Entry 1F4V (X-ray diffraction, 2.22 A resolution); this record covers chains A and D.

Chain A:
Protein: Chemotaxis chey protein
Source organism: Escherichia coli
Reference sequence: P06143 (CHEY_ECOLI); residues 2-129 here correspond to UniProt positions 1-128 (UniProt number = residue number - 1)
Amino-acid sequence (128 residues; numbered 2 to 129; the number before each row is that of its first residue):
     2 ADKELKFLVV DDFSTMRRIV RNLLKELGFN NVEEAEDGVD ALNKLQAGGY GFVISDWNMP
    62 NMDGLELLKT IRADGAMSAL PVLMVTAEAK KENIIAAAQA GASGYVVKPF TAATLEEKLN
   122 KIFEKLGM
Metal / ion sites: Mg2+: Asp13, Asp57, Asn59 (together with beryllium trifluoride); beryllium trifluoride ion near Asp57 (its only coordinating residue here)

Chain D:
Protein: Flagellar motor switch protein
Source organism: Escherichia coli
Notes: fragment: n-terminus
Reference sequence: P06974 (FLIM_ECOLI); residues 1-16 here = UniProt positions 1-16
Amino-acid sequence (16 residues; numbered 1 to 16; the number before each row is that of its first residue):
     1 MGDSILSQAE IDALLN

How chain A and chain D interact:
Residue-residue contacts - 25 pairs, chain A then chain D:
  Ala90(A) with Ile5(D); Leu6(D), hydrogen bond (backbone-backbone)
  Lys91(A) with Asp3(D), salt bridge; Ser4(D)
  Lys92(A) with Ser4(D), hydrogen bond (backbone-backbone); Leu6(D)
  Ile95(A) with Leu6(D), hydrophobic; Ile11(D), hydrophobic; Leu15(D), hydrophobic
  Ala99(A) with Leu15(D), hydrophobic
  Ala103(A) with Leu15(D), hydrophobic
  Ser104(A) with Leu15(D)
  Gly105(A) with Leu15(D); Asn16(D)
  Tyr106(A) with Gln8(D), hydrogen bond (backbone-side chain); Ile11(D), hydrophobic; Leu15(D), hydrophobic; Asn16(D), hydrogen bond (backbone-side chain)
  Val107(A) with Gln8(D)
  Val108(A) with Gln8(D), hydrogen bond (backbone-side chain); Ile11(D), hydrophobic
  Lys119(A) with Gln8(D); Asp12(D), salt bridge; Asn16(D)
  Lys122(A) with Asn16(D), hydrogen bond (side chain-backbone)
Also at the interface, not in a pair above, chain A (17 interface residues in all): Glu93, Ile96, Ala98, Thr115
Also at the interface, not in a pair above, chain D (10 interface residues in all): Leu14

Overview:
The interface between chain A and chain D involves 17 residues on one side and 10 on the other, with 6
hydrogen bonds and 2 salt bridges. Polar contacts include Lys91(A)-Asp3(D), Lys119(A)-Asp12(D) and
Tyr106(A)-Gln8(D). The Mg2+ site is built by Asp13(A), Asp57(A) and Asn59(A).
Here chain A is Chemotaxis chey protein and chain D is Flagellar motor switch protein, both from Escherichia
coli. Entry 1F4V (Crystal structure of activated chey bound to the N-terminus of flim) was determined by X-ray
diffraction.
